6PZP - chains A and B; structure by X-ray diffraction, 1.94 A resolution.

# Chain A
Name: Caspase-1
Organism: Homo sapiens
Notes: EC 3.4.22.36
UniProt: P29466 (CASP1_HUMAN); residues 120-297 here = UniProt positions 120-297
Chain sequence (178 residues; each row starts with the number of its first residue):
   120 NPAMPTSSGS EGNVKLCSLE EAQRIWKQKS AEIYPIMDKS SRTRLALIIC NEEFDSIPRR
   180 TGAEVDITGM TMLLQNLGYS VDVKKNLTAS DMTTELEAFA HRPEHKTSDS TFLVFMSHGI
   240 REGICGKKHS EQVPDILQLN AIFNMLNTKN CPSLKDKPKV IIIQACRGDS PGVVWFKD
Not modelled in the structure: 120-123
Swiss-Prot annotation at these positions:
  - active site: His-237, Cys-285
  - cross-link: Lys-134 (Glycyl lysine isopeptide (Lys-Gly) (interchain with G-Cter in ubiquitin))

# Chain B
Name: Caspase-1
Organism: Homo sapiens
Notes: EC 3.4.22.36
UniProt: P29466 (CASP1_HUMAN); residue numbers follow UniProt; this construct covers 317-404
Chain sequence (88 residues; row label = number of the first residue in the row):
   317 AIKKAHIEKD FIAFCSSTPD NVSWRHPTMG SVFIGRLIEH MQEYACSCDV EEIFRKVRFS
   377 FEQPDGRAQM PTTERVTLTR CFYLFPGH

# Interface between chain A and chain B
Residue-residue contacts - 122 pairs, chain A then chain B:
  Glu-130(A) / Gly-403(B)
  Asn-132(A) / Gln-358(B)
  Val-133(A) / Gln-358(B)
  Val-133(A) / Pro-402(B)  hydrophobic
  Lys-134(A) / Gln-358(B)  hydrogen bond (backbone-backbone)
  Lys-134(A) / Glu-359(B)  salt bridge
  Lys-134(A) / Cys-362(B)
  Lys-134(A) / Pro-402(B)
  Leu-135(A) / Cys-362(B)
  Leu-135(A) / Pro-402(B)
  Cys-136(A) / Cys-362(B)  hydrogen bond (side chain-backbone)
  Cys-136(A) / Pro-402(B)  hydrogen bond (backbone-backbone)
  Cys-136(A) / His-404(B)  hydrogen bond (backbone-side chain)
  Ser-137(A) / His-404(B)
  Leu-138(A) / His-404(B)
  Glu-140(A) / Cys-362(B)
  Glu-140(A) / Ser-363(B)
  Ala-141(A) / Phe-401(B)
  Ile-144(A) / Tyr-399(B)
  Lys-148(A) / Cys-397(B)  hydrogen bond
  Lys-148(A) / Tyr-399(B)
  Ala-150(A) / Arg-396(B)  hydrogen bond (backbone-side chain)
  Glu-151(A) / Arg-396(B)
  Glu-151(A) / Cys-397(B)  hydrogen bond (backbone-backbone)
  Ile-152(A) / Arg-396(B)  hydrogen bond (backbone-side chain)
  Ile-152(A) / Cys-397(B)
  Tyr-153(A) / Asp-326(B)  hydrogen bond
  Tyr-153(A) / Leu-394(B)
  Tyr-153(A) / Thr-395(B)  hydrogen bond (side chain-backbone)
  Tyr-153(A) / Arg-396(B)
  Tyr-153(A) / Cys-397(B)  hydrogen bond (backbone-backbone)
  Tyr-153(A) / Phe-398(B)  hydrophobic
  Ile-155(A) / Tyr-399(B)
  Ile-155(A) / Phe-401(B)  hydrophobic
  Lys-158(A) / Gly-403(B)  hydrogen bond (side chain-backbone)
  Lys-158(A) / His-404(B)
  Arg-161(A) / His-404(B)  hydrogen bond (side chain-backbone)
  Arg-179(A) / Arg-341(B)
  Arg-179(A) / Ser-347(B)
  Thr-180(A) / Arg-341(B)  hydrogen bond (backbone-side chain)
  Thr-180(A) / Pro-343(B)  hydrogen bond (side chain-backbone)
  Gly-181(A) / Pro-343(B)  hydrogen bond (backbone-backbone)
  Gly-181(A) / Gly-346(B)
  Val-184(A) / Thr-344(B)
  Val-184(A) / Met-345(B)
  Asp-185(A) / Gly-346(B)
  Asp-185(A) / Ser-347(B)  hydrogen bond
  Asp-185(A) / Ile-350(B)
  Gly-188(A) / Ile-354(B)
  Met-189(A) / Ile-350(B)  hydrophobic
  Met-189(A) / Ile-354(B)  hydrophobic
  Leu-192(A) / Ile-354(B)  hydrophobic
  Leu-192(A) / Met-357(B)  hydrophobic
  Leu-196(A) / Met-357(B)  hydrophobic
  Tyr-198(A) / Phe-398(B)
  Tyr-198(A) / Leu-400(B)
  Ser-229(A) / Phe-398(B)
  Met-235(A) / Ile-350(B)  hydrophobic
  Arg-240(A) / Pro-335(B)
  Arg-240(A) / Asp-336(B)  salt bridge
  Asn-259(A) / Arg-391(B)  hydrogen bond
  Phe-262(A) / Glu-324(B)
  Phe-262(A) / Phe-327(B)  hydrophobic
  Phe-262(A) / Ala-329(B)  hydrophobic
  Phe-262(A) / Arg-391(B)
  Leu-265(A) / Phe-327(B)
  Asn-266(A) / Ile-323(B)
  Asn-266(A) / Phe-327(B)
  Thr-267(A) / His-322(B)  hydrogen bond (side chain-backbone)
  Thr-267(A) / Ile-323(B)  hydrogen bond (backbone-backbone)
  Lys-268(A) / Ile-323(B)
  Asp-275(A) / Lys-325(B)  salt bridge
  Asp-275(A) / Asp-326(B)
  Lys-276(A) / Asp-326(B)
  Pro-277(A) / Asp-326(B)
  Pro-277(A) / Phe-398(B)  hydrophobic
  Lys-278(A) / Lys-325(B)  hydrogen bond (side chain-backbone)
  Lys-278(A) / Asp-326(B)  hydrogen bond (backbone-backbone)
  Lys-278(A) / Phe-327(B)
  Lys-278(A) / Ile-328(B)  hydrogen bond (backbone-backbone)
  Val-279(A) / Ile-328(B)
  Val-279(A) / Phe-370(B)  hydrophobic
  Val-279(A) / Phe-398(B)  hydrophobic
  Ile-280(A) / Phe-327(B)  hydrophobic
  Ile-280(A) / Ile-328(B)  hydrogen bond (backbone-backbone)
  Ile-280(A) / Ala-329(B)
  Ile-280(A) / Phe-330(B)  hydrogen bond (backbone-backbone)
  Ile-281(A) / Phe-330(B)
  Ile-281(A) / Phe-349(B)  hydrophobic
  Ile-281(A) / Leu-353(B)  hydrophobic
  Ile-281(A) / Phe-370(B)  hydrophobic
  Ile-282(A) / Phe-330(B)  hydrogen bond (backbone-backbone)
  Ile-282(A) / Cys-331(B)
  Ile-282(A) / Ser-332(B)  hydrogen bond (backbone-backbone)
  Ile-282(A) / Phe-349(B)
  Gln-283(A) / Ser-332(B)
  Gln-283(A) / Ser-339(B)
  Gln-283(A) / Ser-347(B)
  Gln-283(A) / Phe-349(B)
  Gln-283(A) / Ile-350(B)
  Ala-284(A) / Ser-332(B)  hydrogen bond (backbone-side chain)
  Ala-284(A) / Ser-339(B)  hydrogen bond (backbone-side chain)
  Cys-285(A) / Val-338(B)  hydrophobic
  Cys-285(A) / Ser-339(B)
  Arg-286(A) / Cys-331(B)
  Arg-286(A) / Ser-333(B)  hydrogen bond (side chain-backbone)
  Arg-286(A) / Thr-334(B)
  Arg-286(A) / Pro-335(B)
  Arg-286(A) / Asp-336(B)  hydrogen bond (backbone-backbone)
  Arg-286(A) / Asn-337(B)  hydrogen bond (backbone-backbone)
  Arg-286(A) / Glu-390(B)  salt bridge
  Gly-287(A) / Asp-336(B)
  Gly-287(A) / Asn-337(B)
  Gly-287(A) / Val-338(B)
  Asp-288(A) / Asp-336(B)  hydrogen bond (backbone-backbone)
  Asp-288(A) / Val-338(B)
  Ser-289(A) / Asp-336(B)  hydrogen bond (backbone-backbone)
  Ser-289(A) / Asn-337(B)
  Ser-289(A) / Val-338(B)  hydrogen bond (backbone-backbone)
  Pro-290(A) / Ala-384(B)
  Gly-291(A) / Asn-337(B)
  Val-292(A) / Ala-384(B)  hydrophobic
Also at the interface, not in a pair above, chain A (64 interface residues in all): Trp-145, Ser-149, Arg-178, Phe-231, His-237, Leu-258, Asn-263, Lys-274
Also at the interface, not in a pair above, chain B (54 interface residues in all): Ala-321, Trp-340, His-342, Ala-361, Thr-388, Thr-393

# Overview
64 residues of chain A face 54 of chain B across their interface; the contacts include 35 hydrogen bonds and 4
salt bridges. Polar contacts include Lys-134(A)/Glu-359(B), Arg-240(A)/Asp-336(B) and Asp-275(A)/Lys-325(B).
Curated annotation (UniProt) lists active-site residues His-237(A) and Cys-285(A) on chain A.
Here chain A is Caspase-1 and chain B is Caspase-1, both from Homo sapiens. Entry 6PZP (Crystal structure of
caspase-1 in complex with VX-765) was determined by X-ray diffraction.
